Entry 2A54 (X-ray diffraction, 1.45 A resolution); this record covers chains B and C of the 4 polymer chains in the assembly.

Chain B:
Molecule: GFP-like non-fluorescent chromoprotein FP595 chain 2
From: Anemonia sulcata
UniProt: Q9GZ28 (NFCP_ANESU); aligned to UniProt positions 63-230 over residues 65-232 (the alignment contains insertions or deletions, so no single offset holds)
Amino-acid sequence (168 residues; row label = number of the first residue in the row):
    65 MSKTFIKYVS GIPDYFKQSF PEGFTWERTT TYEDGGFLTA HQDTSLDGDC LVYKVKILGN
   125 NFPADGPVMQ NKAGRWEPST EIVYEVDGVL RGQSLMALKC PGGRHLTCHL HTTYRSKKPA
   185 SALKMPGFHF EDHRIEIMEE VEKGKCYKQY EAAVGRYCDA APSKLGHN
Sequence notes: chromophore (65, 65, 65); engineered mutation Ser143 (Ala in Q9GZ28)
Modified residues: Met65 ({(4Z)-4-(4-hydroxybenzylidene)-2-[3-(methylthio)propanimidoyl]-5-oxo-4,5-dihydro-1H-imidazol-1-yl}acetic acid; NRQ)

Chain C:
Molecule: GFP-like non-fluorescent chromoprotein FP595 chain 1
From: Anemonia sulcata
UniProt: Q9GZ28 (NFCP_ANESU); residue numbers follow UniProt; this construct covers 2-62
Amino-acid sequence (73 residues; each row starts with the number of its first residue; numbers below 1 keep their minus sign (Met-10 is residue -10)):
   -10 MRGSHHHHHH GSASFLKKTM PFKTTIEGTV NGHYFKCTGK GEGNPFEGTQ EMKIEVIEGG
    50 PLPFAFHILS TSC
Not modelled in the structure: -10 to 3
Sequence notes: expression tag (-10 to 1)
Curated features (UniProtKB/Swiss-Prot):
  - site: Cys62 (Cleavage)

Chain B / chain C interface:
Contacting residue pairs (5; chain B residue first):
  Glu91(B) - Asn20(C)
  Glu91(B) - Gly21(C)  hydrogen bond (side chain-backbone)
  His105(B) - Thr18(C)
  Lys120(B) - Thr18(C)
  Arg179(B) - Asn20(C)
Interface residues without a listed pair, chain C (4 interface residues in all): Tyr23

Summary:
Chain B and chain C each contribute 4 residues to their interface, with 1 hydrogen bond. The hydrogen-bonded
pair is Glu91(B)-Gly21(C).
Here chain B is GFP-like non-fluorescent chromoprotein FP595 chain 2 and chain C is GFP-like non-fluorescent
chromoprotein FP595 chain 1, both from Anemonia sulcata. Entry 2A54 (fluorescent protein asFP595, A143S,
on-state, 1min irradiation) was determined by X-ray diffraction, deposited together with 2A50, 2A52, 2A53 and
2A56.
